5WSG - chains A and b of the 45 polymer chains in the assembly; structure by electron microscopy, 4.00 A resolution.

# Chain A
Protein: Pre-mRNA-splicing factor 8
Source organism: Saccharomyces cerevisiae (strain ATCC 204508 / S288c)
Reference sequence: P33334 (PRP8_YEAST); residue numbers follow UniProt; this construct covers 1-2413
Chain sequence (2413 residues; row label = number of the first residue in the row):
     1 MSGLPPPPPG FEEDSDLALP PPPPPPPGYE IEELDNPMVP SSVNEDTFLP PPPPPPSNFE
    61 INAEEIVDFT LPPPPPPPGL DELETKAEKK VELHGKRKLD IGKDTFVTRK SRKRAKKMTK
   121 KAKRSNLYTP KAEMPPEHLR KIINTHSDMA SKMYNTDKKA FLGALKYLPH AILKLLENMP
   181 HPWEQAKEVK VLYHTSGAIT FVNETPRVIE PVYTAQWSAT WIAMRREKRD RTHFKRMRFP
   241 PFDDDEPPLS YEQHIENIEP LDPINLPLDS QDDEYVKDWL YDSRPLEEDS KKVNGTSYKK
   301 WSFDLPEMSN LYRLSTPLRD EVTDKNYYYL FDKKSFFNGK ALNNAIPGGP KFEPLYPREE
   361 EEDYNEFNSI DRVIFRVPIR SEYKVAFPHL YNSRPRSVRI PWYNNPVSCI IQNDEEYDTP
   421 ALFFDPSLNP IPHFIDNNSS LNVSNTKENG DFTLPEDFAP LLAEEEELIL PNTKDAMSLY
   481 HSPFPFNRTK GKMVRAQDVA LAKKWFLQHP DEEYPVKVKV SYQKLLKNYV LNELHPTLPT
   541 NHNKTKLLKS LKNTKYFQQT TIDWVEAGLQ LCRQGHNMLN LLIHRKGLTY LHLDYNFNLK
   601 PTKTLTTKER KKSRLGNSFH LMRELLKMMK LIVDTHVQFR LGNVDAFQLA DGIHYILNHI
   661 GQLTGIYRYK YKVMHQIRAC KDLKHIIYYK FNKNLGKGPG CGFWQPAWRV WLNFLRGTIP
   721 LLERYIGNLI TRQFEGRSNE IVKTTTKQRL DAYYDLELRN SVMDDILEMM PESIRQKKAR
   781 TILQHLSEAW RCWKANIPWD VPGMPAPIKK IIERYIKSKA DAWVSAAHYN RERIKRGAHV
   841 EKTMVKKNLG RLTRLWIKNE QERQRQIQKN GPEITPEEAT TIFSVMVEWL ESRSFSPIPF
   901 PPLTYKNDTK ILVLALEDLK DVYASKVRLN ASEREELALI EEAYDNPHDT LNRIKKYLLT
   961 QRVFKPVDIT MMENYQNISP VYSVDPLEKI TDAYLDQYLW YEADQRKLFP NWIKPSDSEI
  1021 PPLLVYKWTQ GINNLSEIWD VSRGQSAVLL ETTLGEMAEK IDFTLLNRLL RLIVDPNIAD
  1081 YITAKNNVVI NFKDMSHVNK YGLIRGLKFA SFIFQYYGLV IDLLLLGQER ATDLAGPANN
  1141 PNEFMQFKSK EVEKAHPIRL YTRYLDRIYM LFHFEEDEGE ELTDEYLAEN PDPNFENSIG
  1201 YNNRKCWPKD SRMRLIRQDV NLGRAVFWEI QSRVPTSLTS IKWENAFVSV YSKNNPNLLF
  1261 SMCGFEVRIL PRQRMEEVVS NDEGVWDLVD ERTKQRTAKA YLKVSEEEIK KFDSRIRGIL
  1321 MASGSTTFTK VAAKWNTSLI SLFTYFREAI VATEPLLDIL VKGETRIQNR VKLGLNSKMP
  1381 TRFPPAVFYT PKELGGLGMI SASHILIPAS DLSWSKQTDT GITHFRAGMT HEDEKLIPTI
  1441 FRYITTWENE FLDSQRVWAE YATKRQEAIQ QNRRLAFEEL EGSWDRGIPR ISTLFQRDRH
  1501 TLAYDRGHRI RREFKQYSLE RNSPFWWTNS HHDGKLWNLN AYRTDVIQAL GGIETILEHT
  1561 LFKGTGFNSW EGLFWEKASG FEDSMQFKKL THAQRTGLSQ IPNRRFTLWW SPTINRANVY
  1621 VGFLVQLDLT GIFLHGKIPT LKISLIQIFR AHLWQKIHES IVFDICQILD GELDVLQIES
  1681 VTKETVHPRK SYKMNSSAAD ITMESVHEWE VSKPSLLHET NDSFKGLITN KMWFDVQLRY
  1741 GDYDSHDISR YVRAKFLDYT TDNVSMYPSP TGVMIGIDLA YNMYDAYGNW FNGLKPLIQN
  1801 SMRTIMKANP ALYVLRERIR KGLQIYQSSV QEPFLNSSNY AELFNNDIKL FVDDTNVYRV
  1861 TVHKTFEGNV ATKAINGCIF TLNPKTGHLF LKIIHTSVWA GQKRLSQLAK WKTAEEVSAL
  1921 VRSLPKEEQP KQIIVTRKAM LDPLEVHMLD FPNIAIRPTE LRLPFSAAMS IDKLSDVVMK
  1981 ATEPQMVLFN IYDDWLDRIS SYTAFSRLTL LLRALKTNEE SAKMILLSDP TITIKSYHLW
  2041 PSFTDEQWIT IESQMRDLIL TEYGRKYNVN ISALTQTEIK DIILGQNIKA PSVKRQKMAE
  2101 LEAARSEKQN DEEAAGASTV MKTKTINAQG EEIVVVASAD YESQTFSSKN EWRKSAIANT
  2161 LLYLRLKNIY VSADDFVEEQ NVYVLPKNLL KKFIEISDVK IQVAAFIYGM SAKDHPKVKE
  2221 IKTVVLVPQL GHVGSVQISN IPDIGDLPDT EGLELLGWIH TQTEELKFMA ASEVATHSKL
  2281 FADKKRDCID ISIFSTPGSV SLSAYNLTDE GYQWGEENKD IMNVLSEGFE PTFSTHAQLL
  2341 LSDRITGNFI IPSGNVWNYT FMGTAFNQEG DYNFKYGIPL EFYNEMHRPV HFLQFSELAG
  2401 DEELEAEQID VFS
Disordered / not traced: 1-126, 432-449, 1830-1839, 2086-2413
Swiss-Prot annotation at these positions:
  - region: Met1585 to Leu1598 (Important for branch point selection)
  - mutagenesis: His1658 (H1658S: No effect on viability), Glu1684 (E1684Q: No effect on viability), His1687 (H1687S: No effect on viability), Asp1700 (D1700N: No effect on viability), Asp1735 (D1735N: No effect on viability), Asp1853 (D1853A: Alters protein folding. Severely impaired growth. Strongly reduced growth at 35 degrees Celsius; when associated with A-1854; D1853N: Reduced growth at 30 degrees Celsius ...), Asp1854 (D1854A: Reduced growth at 30 degrees Celsius. Strongly reduced growth at 16 degrees Celsius. Strongly reduced growth at 35 degrees Celsius; when associated with A-1853 ...), Thr1855 (T1855A: Reduced growth at 30 degrees Celsius. Strongly reduced growth at 16 degrees Celsius), Thr1936 (T1936A: Reduced growth at 30 degrees Celsius. Strongly reduced growth at 16 degrees Celsius), Arg1937 (R1937K: Severely impaired growth. Reduced growth at 30 degrees Celsius. Strongly reduced growth at 16 degrees Celsius)

# Chain b
Molecule: 3'-exon-intron
Source organism: Saccharomyces cerevisiae S288c
Sequence (14 nucleotides; each row starts with the number of its first residue; numbers below 1 keep their minus sign (U-5 is residue -5)):
    -5 UUAUAGUUUU UUUA
Ion coordination: Mg2+: U1 (shared with 1 residue of chain B; 2 residues of chain E)

# Interface between chain A and chain b
Pairs across the interface (25):
  Gly1324(A) with U3(b), sugar contact
  Ser1325(A) with U2(b), sugar contact; U3(b), phosphate contact; U4(b), phosphate contact; U5(b), phosphate contact
  Lys1330(A) with U5(b), sugar contact; U6(b), salt bridge to the phosphate
  Thr1337(A) with A8(b), base contact
  Lys1392(A) with A8(b), salt bridge to the phosphate
  Phe1525(A) with A8(b), base contact
  Lys1535(A) with A8(b), sugar contact
  His1592(A) with U3(b), phosphate contact; U4(b), salt bridge to the phosphate
  Ala1593(A) with A-1(b), phosphate contact; G0(b), phosphate contact
  Arg1595(A) with U4(b), sugar contact; U5(b), base contact
  Thr1596(A) with U4(b), sugar contact
  Ser1599(A) with U5(b), phosphate contact
  Gln1600(A) with A-1(b), hydrogen bond to the phosphate
  Ile1643(A) with A-3(b), sugar contact
  Gln1647(A) with U-4(b), hydrogen bond to the sugar
  Arg1650(A) with A-3(b), salt bridge to the phosphate
  Gln1907(A) with A-3(b), hydrogen bond to the phosphate
  Lys1910(A) with U-4(b), salt bridge to the phosphate
Also at the interface, not in a pair above, chain A (23 interface residues in all): Ala1333, Lys1334, Gln1594, Gly1597, Arg1904
Also at the interface, not in a pair above, chain b (12 interface residues in all): U-2, U7

# In short
Chain A and chain b form an interface of 23 and 12 residues respectively, with 3 hydrogen bonds and 5 salt
bridges. Polar contacts include Gln1647(A)-U-4(b), Gln1600(A)-A-1(b) and Gln1907(A)-A-3(b). From UniProt: 10
mutagenesis sites on chain A.
Here chain A is Pre-mRNA-splicing factor 8 (Saccharomyces cerevisiae (strain ATCC 204508 / S288c)) and chain b
is 3'-exon-intron (Saccharomyces cerevisiae S288c). Entry 5WSG (Cryo-EM structure of the Catalytic Step II
spliceosome (C* complex) at 4.0 angstrom resolution) was determined by electron microscopy.
